7YL4 - chain A; structure by X-ray diffraction, 2.50 A resolution.

[Chain A]
Name: GRAM_POS_ANCHORING domain-containing protein
Source organism: Lactococcus lactis subsp. lactis
UniProt: S6FKX6 (S6FKX6_LACLL); numbering as in UniProt (aligned over 28-511)
Chain sequence (505 residues; each row starts with the number of its first residue):
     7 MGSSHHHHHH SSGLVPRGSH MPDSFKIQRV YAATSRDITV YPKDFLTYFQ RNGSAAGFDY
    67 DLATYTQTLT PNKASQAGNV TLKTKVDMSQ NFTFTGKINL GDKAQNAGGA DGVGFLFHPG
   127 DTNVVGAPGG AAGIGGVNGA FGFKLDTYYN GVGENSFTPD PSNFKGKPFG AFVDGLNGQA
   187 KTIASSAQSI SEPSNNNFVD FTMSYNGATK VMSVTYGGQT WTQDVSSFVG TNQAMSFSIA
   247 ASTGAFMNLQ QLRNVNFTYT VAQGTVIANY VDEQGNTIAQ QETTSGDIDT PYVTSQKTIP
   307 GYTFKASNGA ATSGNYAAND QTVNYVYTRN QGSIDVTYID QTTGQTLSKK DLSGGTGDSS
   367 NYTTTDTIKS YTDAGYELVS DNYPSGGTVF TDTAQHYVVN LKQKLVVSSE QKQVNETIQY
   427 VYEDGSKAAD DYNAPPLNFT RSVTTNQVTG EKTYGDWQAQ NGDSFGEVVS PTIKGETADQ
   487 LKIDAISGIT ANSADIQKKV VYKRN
Not modelled in the structure: 7-39
Construct notes: initiating methionine (7); expression tag (8-27)
Bound ions: Ca2+: Asp152, Tyr154, Asn156, Asp166
From the paper describing this entry:
  - Ca2+ coordination: Asp152, Tyr154, Asn156, Asp166

[In short]
Asp152, Tyr154, Asn156 and Asp166 form the Ca2+ site. The paper reports Ca2+ coordination by Asp152, Tyr154
and Asn156 among others.
Chain A is GRAM_POS_ANCHORING domain-containing protein (Lactococcus lactis subsp. lactis); the structure,
Cell surface protein YwfG protein (apo form), was determined by X-ray diffraction (same publication as 7YL5
and 7YL6).
